PDB entry 4AJZ | X-ray diffraction, 1.80 A resolution | chains A and B

# Chain A
Protein: Insulin A chain
Organism: Homo sapiens
UniProt: P01308 (INS_HUMAN); residues 1-21 here correspond to UniProt positions 90-110 (UniProt number = residue number + 89)
Sequence (21 residues; each row starts with the number of its first residue):
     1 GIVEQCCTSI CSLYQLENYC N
Disulfide bonds: Cys6-Cys11

# Chain B
Protein: Insulin B chain
Organism: Homo sapiens
Notes: fragment: delta b30, residues 25-53
UniProt: P01308 (INS_HUMAN); residues 1-29 here correspond to UniProt positions 25-53 (UniProt number = residue number + 24)
Sequence (29 residues; each row starts with the number of its first residue):
     1 FVNQHLCGSH LVEALYLVCG ERGFFYTPK
Metal / ion sites: Zn2+ near His10 (its only coordinating residue here)

# Interface between chain A and chain B
Inter-chain disulfides: Cys7(A)-Cys7(B), Cys20(A)-Cys19(B)
Pairs across the interface - 32 pairs, chain A then chain B:
  Ile2(A) - Leu11(B)  hydrophobic
  Ile2(A) - Leu15(B)  hydrophobic
  Val3(A) - Pro28(B)  hydrophobic
  Cys6(A) - His5(B)
  Cys6(A) - Leu6(B)  hydrogen bond (backbone-backbone)
  Cys6(A) - Leu11(B)  hydrophobic
  Cys7(A) - His5(B)
  Cys7(A) - Leu6(B)
  Cys7(A) - Cys7(B)  disulfide
  Thr8(A) - His5(B)  hydrogen bond (backbone-side chain)
  Ser9(A) - His5(B)
  Ile10(A) - Asn3(B)
  Ile10(A) - Gln4(B)
  Ile10(A) - His5(B)
  Leu13(A) - Val18(B)  hydrophobic
  Leu16(A) - Leu11(B)  hydrophobic
  Leu16(A) - Ala14(B)
  Leu16(A) - Leu15(B)
  Leu16(A) - Val18(B)  hydrophobic
  Glu17(A) - Val18(B)
  Asn18(A) - Phe25(B)
  Tyr19(A) - Leu15(B)  hydrophobic
  Tyr19(A) - Phe24(B)
  Tyr19(A) - Phe25(B)  hydrogen bond (backbone-backbone)
  Cys20(A) - Cys19(B)  disulfide
  Cys20(A) - Gly23(B)
  Cys20(A) - Phe24(B)  hydrophobic
  Cys20(A) - Phe25(B)
  Asn21(A) - Arg22(B)
  Asn21(A) - Gly23(B)  hydrogen bond (backbone-backbone)
  Asn21(A) - Phe24(B)  hydrogen bond (side chain-backbone)
  Asn21(A) - Phe25(B)
Other interface residues (no listed pair), chain A (16 interface residues in all): Glu4, Cys11
Other interface residues (no listed pair), chain B (20 interface residues in all): Phe1, Val2, Tyr26, Thr27, Lys29

# Summary
16 residues of chain A face 20 of chain B across their interface, with 2 disulfide bonds and 5 hydrogen bonds.
Polar pairs include Thr8(A)-His5(B), Asn21(A)-Phe24(B) and Cys6(A)-Leu6(B).
Chain A is Insulin A chain and chain B is Insulin B chain, both from Homo sapiens; the structure, Ligand
controlled assembly of hexamers, dihexamers, and linear multihexamer structures by an engineered acylated
insulin, was determined by X-ray diffraction (same publication as 4AJX, 4AK0 and 4AKJ).
